PDB entry 7XZI | electron microscopy, 2.77 A resolution | chains 3 and E of the 14 polymer chains in the assembly

[Chain 3]
Molecule: Ctap3
Organism: Chlamydomonas reinhardtii
UniProt: A0A2K3D4W3 (A0A2K3D4W3_CHLRE); residue numbers follow UniProt; this construct covers 1-477
Chain sequence (477 residues; row label = number of the first residue in the row):
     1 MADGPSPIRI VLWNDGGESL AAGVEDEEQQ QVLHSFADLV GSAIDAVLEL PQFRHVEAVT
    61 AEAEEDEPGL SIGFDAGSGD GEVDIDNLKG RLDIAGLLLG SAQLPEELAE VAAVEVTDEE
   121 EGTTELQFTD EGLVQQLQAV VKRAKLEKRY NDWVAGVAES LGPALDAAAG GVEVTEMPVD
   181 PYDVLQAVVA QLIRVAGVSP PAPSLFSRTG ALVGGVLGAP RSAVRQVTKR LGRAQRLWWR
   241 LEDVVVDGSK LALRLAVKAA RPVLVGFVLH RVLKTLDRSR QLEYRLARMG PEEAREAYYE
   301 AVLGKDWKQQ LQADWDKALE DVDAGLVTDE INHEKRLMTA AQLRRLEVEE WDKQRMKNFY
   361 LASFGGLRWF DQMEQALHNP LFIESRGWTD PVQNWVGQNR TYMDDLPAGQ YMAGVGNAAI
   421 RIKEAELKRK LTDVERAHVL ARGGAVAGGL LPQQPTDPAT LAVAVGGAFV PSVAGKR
Disordered / not traced: 1-266, 473-477

[Chain E]
Molecule: Tic100
Organism: Chlamydomonas reinhardtii
UniProt: A0A2K3DQY7 (A0A2K3DQY7_CHLRE); residue numbers follow UniProt; this construct covers 1-955
Chain sequence (955 residues; row label = number of the first residue in the row):
     1 MASKKGTDAP AALTDPLKED PTVIRDEAQF PEPSLYFKVF ESEAGEPEAK IRADVNKLYD
    61 RWIEKYGRRW PEDGINTEDM VWLAEEANKR KRAKPRPRGT VAAEKTEYED EFMPDPTVGA
   121 PVSAADAAKA ARRAKKDRKK KKAAGGAEQP AGPRTNYEKT VAGGKWVTDE FESADYEAGN
   181 LEKLWDMYLW DREGKPTMMP DTPAAQQEGE ESEDFDDFYT AYRPRDVDSE EAREAVWATD
   241 EFESDEDNTE SEWAPEYVGA GLGLVAEDPL NPQYSLRHSN HPLAPFPGEP LKWASYVYPD
   301 FTTFEGLSKQ SIPHGMGVMT FGTGTGAGFA MSQTRYGDKY EGEFQAGYAH GLGQFTSEAS
   361 GEVYIGEFFA GQRHGCGMTL DMKPYFYLLE RGVDPVEAYR RTAGAIMKNV EVRTWYRGNK
   421 LGDAKEDEVV EINVLKDELD DPFEIALRNS LHDAKLRKWK AMSPQDKAMD RIVSIIERVQ
   481 RRNPGRFGAY YREDEKGRVR PVLDSDGADT DFDSVDMIQG VDTDGDLGPG WEGATDSEEN
   541 PMDPRIRELM AAEGMDDKLE DEGFKDTVLG SAIINPYTGL DMKTYLDGKE RHQAELVSVY
   601 KASREGRKYL NKVRKDKGGA AKDDESSYVE DDAASGHPGA LLSREAEDDR LARLYEQAGV
   661 SKEDERRVEG LAARWRRLLA ADEEEVLGGA VGAFRRPGNP LAANDSDTGF ETESDMMEMC
   721 DIPEILGTVQ EARQIVERAR MWRFKPYGEV GLRMAQDANG SPVSLMQEPL HYPHGTKFMA
   781 PGPLGLCHAV PDDPSLRQEM AKVAHNYAAI YRMYNFDWDP EPGTVQYKID QRIRRAQELR
   841 NNAMARYLAA ADEVLRDGAA PAGEGDQALL LASTSTGAPE AFDGQGNASG SGSSSALSSR
   901 GGSMFASMTL SRPAPMAGVV SLGRAARVVL GAFADAAKSV PMARPRLARP SGRRQ
Disordered / not traced: 1-12, 117-151, 617-641, 681-694, 857-955
Disulfide bonds: Cys-376/Cys-720

[Chain 3 / chain E interface]
Residue-residue contacts (99):
  Gly-325(3) with Lys-460(E)
  Leu-326(3) with Leu-456(E); Arg-457(E); Lys-460(E)
  Asp-329(3) with Asn-704(E)
  Ile-331(3) with Leu-456(E), hydrophobic; Trp-459(E)
  Asn-332(3) with Asn-704(E); Asp-705(E); Ser-706(E), hydrogen bond (side chain-backbone)
  Glu-334(3) with Trp-459(E); Lys-467(E), salt bridge
  Lys-335(3) with Trp-459(E); Arg-471(E)
  Arg-336(3) with Ala-703(E); Asp-705(E); Ser-706(E); Thr-708(E); Phe-710(E)
  Met-338(3) with Trp-459(E), hydrophobic; Lys-467(E); Ala-468(E); Arg-471(E)
  Thr-339(3) with Arg-471(E), hydrogen bond; Ile-475(E)
  Ala-340(3) with Phe-710(E), hydrophobic
  Gln-342(3) with Ala-468(E), hydrogen bond (side chain-backbone); Arg-471(E); Ile-472(E), hydrogen bond (side chain-backbone); Ile-475(E)
  Leu-343(3) with Gly-709(E)
  Arg-344(3) with Glu-250(E), hydrogen bond (side chain-backbone); Ser-251(E)
  Glu-347(3) with Glu-711(E)
  Trp-351(3) with Glu-250(E)
  Lys-353(3) with Tyr-585(E), hydrogen bond
  Gln-354(3) with Met-517(E)
  Lys-357(3) with Leu-586(E); Asp-587(E)
  Tyr-360(3) with Met-582(E), hydrophobic
  Leu-361(3) with Val-568(E), hydrophobic; Leu-569(E), hydrophobic
  Phe-364(3) with Glu-208(E); Glu-210(E)
  Leu-367(3) with Phe-564(E), hydrophobic
  Phe-370(3) with Phe-564(E), hydrophobic
  Met-373(3) with Met-517(E), hydrophobic; Ile-518(E), hydrophobic
  His-378(3) with Thr-249(E)
  Ile-383(3) with Thr-249(E)
  Arg-386(3) with Glu-711(E), salt bridge
  Trp-388(3) with Glu-250(E)
  Asn-394(3) with Glu-256(E)
  Trp-395(3) with Phe-710(E)
  Asn-399(3) with Glu-256(E); Leu-264(E); Val-265(E), hydrogen bond (side chain-backbone)
  Arg-400(3) with Trp-253(E); Glu-256(E)
  Thr-401(3) with Val-265(E); Glu-267(E)
  Tyr-402(3) with Glu-41(E); Glu-267(E); Arg-277(E); His-278(E)
  Met-403(3) with Glu-267(E)
  Asp-404(3) with Glu-41(E)
  Asp-405(3) with Lys-38(E), hydrogen bond (backbone-side chain); Phe-40(E); Glu-41(E), hydrogen bond (side chain-backbone); Ser-42(E), hydrogen bond (side chain-backbone)
  Leu-406(3) with Glu-267(E)
  Met-412(3) with Asp-268(E); Leu-270(E), hydrophobic
  Gly-414(3) with Arg-840(E)
  Val-415(3) with Ala-843(E), hydrophobic; Tyr-847(E), hydrophobic
  Gly-416(3) with Tyr-847(E)
  Ala-418(3) with Arg-840(E)
  Ala-419(3) with Tyr-847(E), hydrophobic; Leu-848(E)
  Val-439(3) with Ala-851(E), hydrophobic; Val-854(E), hydrophobic
  Leu-440(3) with Tyr-847(E)
  Arg-442(3) with Glu-853(E), salt bridge; Val-854(E)
  Gly-443(3) with Tyr-847(E)
  Gly-444(3) with Tyr-847(E), hydrogen bond (backbone-side chain)
  Leu-451(3) with Tyr-847(E), hydrophobic
  Leu-461(3) with Pro-269(E)
  Val-463(3) with Arg-840(E)
  Ala-464(3) with Pro-269(E), hydrophobic
  Val-465(3) with Leu-270(E), hydrophobic
  Gly-466(3) with Gln-837(E); Arg-840(E)
  Gly-467(3) with Arg-840(E)
  Phe-469(3) with Leu-17(E), hydrophobic; Ile-833(E), hydrophobic
  Ser-472(3) with Glu-19(E), hydrogen bond
Other interface residues (no listed pair), chain 3 (76 interface residues in all): Thr-328, His-333, Leu-346, Val-348, Arg-355, Met-356, Ser-363, Thr-389, Gly-397, Gln-398, Ala-413, Ile-422, Lys-423, His-438, Pro-455, Ala-462, Ala-468
Other interface residues (no listed pair), chain E (68 interface residues in all): Gly-209, Tyr-257, Gly-263, Tyr-274, His-452, Lys-455, Pro-464, Lys-565, Ala-836, Met-844, Ala-850, Asp-852

[Overview]
The interface between chain 3 and chain E involves 76 residues on one side and 68 on the other, with 12
hydrogen bonds and 3 salt bridges. Polar contacts include Glu-334(3)/Lys-467(E), Arg-386(3)/Glu-711(E) and
Arg-442(3)/Glu-853(E).
Chain 3 is Ctap3 and chain E is Tic100, both from Chlamydomonas reinhardtii; the structure, Cryo-EM structure
of TOC-TIC supercomplex from Chlamydomonas reinhardtii, was determined by electron microscopy, deposited
together with 7XZJ.
